Entry 3DML (X-ray diffraction, 1.90 A resolution); this record covers chain A.

# Chain A
Protein: Putative uncharacterized protein
Organism: Paracoccus denitrificans
Notes: EC 1.8.4.-; fragment: periplasmic domain
Reference sequence: Q8KM22 (Q8KM22_PARDE); residues 1-99 here correspond to UniProt positions 32-130 (UniProt number = residue number + 31)
Amino-acid sequence (116 residues; numbered -16 to 99; the number before each row is that of its first residue; numbers below 1 keep their minus sign (Mse-16 is residue -16)):
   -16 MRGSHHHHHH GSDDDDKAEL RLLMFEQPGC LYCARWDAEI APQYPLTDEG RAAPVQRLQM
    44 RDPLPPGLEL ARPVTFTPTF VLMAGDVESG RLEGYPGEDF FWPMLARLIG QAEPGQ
Unresolved in the structure: -16 to 1, 98-99
Differences from the reference sequence: expression tag (-16 to 0)
Modified positions: Mse-16 (selenomethionine); Mse7, Mse43, Mse66, Mse87 (selenomethionine; parent Met)
From the paper describing this entry:
  - conformationally variable residues (side-chain flip): Pro11, Gly12, Cys13, Cys16
  - contacts within the chain: Glu9-Asp20, Gln10-Cys13, Gly12-Leu14, Cys13-Cys16, Cys13-Thr60 (hydrogen bond), Leu14-Tyr15, Asp20-Arg40 (hydrogen bond), Gln10-Thr60 (hydrogen bond), Cys16-Pro61
  - catalytic residues: Cys13 (proposed by the authors, not directly observed)
  - specificity-determining residues: Tyr15, Phe59 (proposed by the authors, not directly observed)

# Overview
The paper reports the catalytic residue Cys13; specificity determinants Tyr15 and Phe59.
Chain A is Putative uncharacterized protein (Paracoccus denitrificans); the structure, Crystal structure of
the periplasmic thioredoxin SoxS from Paracoccus pantotrophus (reduced form), was determined by X-ray
diffraction together with 3D4T from the same study.
